Entry 5MXR (X-ray diffraction, 1.75 A resolution); this record covers chain A.

== Chain A ==
Name: Beta-lactamase VIM-2
Organism: Pseudomonas aeruginosa
Notes: fragment: VIM-2 mature protein
Reference sequence: Q9K2N0 (Q9K2N0_PSEAI); numbering as in UniProt (aligned over 32-263)
Chain sequence (232 residues; each row starts with the number of its first residue):
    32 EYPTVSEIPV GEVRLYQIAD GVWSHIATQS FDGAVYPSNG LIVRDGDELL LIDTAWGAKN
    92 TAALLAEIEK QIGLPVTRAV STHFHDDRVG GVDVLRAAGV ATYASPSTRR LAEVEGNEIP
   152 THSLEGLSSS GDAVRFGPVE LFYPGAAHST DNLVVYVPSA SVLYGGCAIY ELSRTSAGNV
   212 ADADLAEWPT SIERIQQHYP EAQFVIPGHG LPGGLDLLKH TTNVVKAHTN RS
Metal / ion sites: Zn2+ site 1: H114, H116, H179; Zn2+ site 2: D118, C198, H240 (together with JTY); Zn2+ site 3: H153, H251 (together with JTY)
Ligand contacts:
  - JTY (5-(phenylsulfonylamino)-1,3-thiazole-4-carboxylic acid), molecule 1: F62, Y67, W87, D118, H179, C198, R205, G209, N210, H240
  - JTY, molecule 2: T108, G130, A132, Y134, H153

== Summary ==
Chain A binds compound JTY. H114, H116 and H179 form the Zn2+ site 1. D118, C198 and H240 coordinate Zn2+ site
2.
Chain A is Beta-lactamase VIM-2 (Pseudomonas aeruginosa); the structure, Crystal Structure of the Acquired
VIM-2 Metallo-beta-Lactamase in Complex with ANT-330 Inhibitor, was determined by X-ray diffraction (same
publication as 6HF5 and 5MXQ).
